7ZG5 - chains A and B of the 6 polymer chains in the assembly; structure by X-ray diffraction, 2.00 A resolution.

[Chain A (and B)]
Name: Acetyltransferase
Source organism: Salmonella enterica subsp. enterica serovar Typhimurium
Notes: chain B of this document is another copy of the same molecule, construct and numbering; everything in this record applies to it too
UniProtKB: A0A0F7DJC6 (A0A0F7DJC6_SALTM); residue numbers follow UniProt; this construct covers 2-175
Amino-acid sequence (176 residues; row label = number of the first residue in the row; numbering starts at 0):
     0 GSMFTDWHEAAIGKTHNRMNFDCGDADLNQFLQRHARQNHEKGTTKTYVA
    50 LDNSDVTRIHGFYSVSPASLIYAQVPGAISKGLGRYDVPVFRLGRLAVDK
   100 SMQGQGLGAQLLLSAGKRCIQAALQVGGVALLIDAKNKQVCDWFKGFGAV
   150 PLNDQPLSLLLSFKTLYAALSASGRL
Unresolved in the structure: 0
Differences from the reference sequence: expression tag (0-1); engineered mutation Phe143 (Tyr in A0A0F7DJC6)
Metal / ion sites: barium ion: Asn19, Asp98
Small-molecule neighbours: coenzyme A (COA): Cys22, Asp24, Leu27, Leu95, Ala96, Val97, Lys99, Met101, Gln102, Gly103, Gln104, Gly105, Leu106, Gly107, Ala108, Asp133, Ala134, Lys135, Val139, Trp142

[Chain A / chain B interface]
Contacting residue pairs (56):
  Glu40(A) with Ile78(B)
  Lys41(A) with Ile78(B)
  Gly42(A) with Ile78(B)
  Lys45(A) with Ile78(B), hydrogen bond (side chain-backbone); Gly81(B)
  Val64(A) with Leu82(B)
  Ser65(A) with Leu82(B)
  Pro66(A) with Gly83(B); Arg84(B)
  Ala67(A) with Arg84(B), hydrogen bond (backbone-side chain)
  Ile78(A) with Glu40(B); Lys41(B); Gly42(B); Lys45(B), hydrogen bond (backbone-side chain)
  Ser79(A) with His39(B); Glu40(B), hydrogen bond (side chain-backbone)
  Gly81(A) with Lys45(B)
  Leu82(A) with Lys45(B); Tyr47(B); Val64(B), hydrophobic; Phe90(B), hydrophobic; Cys118(B), hydrophobic; Ala121(B)
  Gly83(A) with Pro66(B); Phe90(B)
  Arg84(A) with Pro66(B); Ala67(B), hydrogen bond (side chain-backbone); Ser68(B), hydrogen bond; Pro88(B); Val89(B), hydrogen bond (side chain-backbone); Val125(B)
  Asp86(A) with Ser68(B); Asp86(B)
  Val87(A) with Val125(B)
  Pro88(A) with Arg84(B); Pro88(B), hydrophobic; Val125(B); Gly126(B)
  Val89(A) with Arg84(B), hydrogen bond (backbone-side chain)
  Phe90(A) with Leu82(B), hydrophobic; Gly83(B); Arg84(B)
  Cys118(A) with Leu82(B), hydrophobic
  Ala121(A) with Leu82(B), hydrophobic
  Ala122(A) with Val128(B)
  Leu123(A) with Val128(B)
  Gln124(A) with Val128(B)
  Val125(A) with Arg84(B), hydrogen bond (backbone-side chain); Pro88(B); Val128(B)
  Gly126(A) with Arg84(B), hydrogen bond (backbone-side chain); Val128(B)
  Val128(A) with Ala122(B); Leu123(B); Val125(B); Gly126(B)
Interface residues without a listed pair, chain A (35 interface residues in all): His39, Thr43, Tyr47, Ser68, Tyr71, Arg117, Gly127, Lys163
Interface residues without a listed pair, chain B (30 interface residues in all): Tyr71, Val87, Arg117, Gln124

[In short]
35 residues of chain A and 30 residues of chain B are in contact; the contacts include 10 hydrogen bonds.
Polar pairs include Lys45(A)-Ile78(B), Ala67(A)-Arg84(B) and Ser79(A)-Glu40(B). Chain A binds coenzyme A.
Asn19(A) and Asp98(A) coordinate a barium ion ion.
Chain A and chain B are both Acetyltransferase (Salmonella enterica subsp. enterica serovar Typhimurium); the
structure, The crystal structure of Salmonella TacAT3-DNA complex, was determined by X-ray diffraction.
